Entry 1P3L (X-ray diffraction, 2.40 A resolution); this record covers chains J and E of the 10 polymer chains in the assembly.

[Chain J]
Molecule: Palindromic 146bp Human Alpha-Satellite DNA fragment
Organism: Homo sapiens
Sequence (146 nucleotides; row label = number of the first residue in the row):
   147 ATCAATATCCACCTGCAGATTCTACCAAAAGTGTATTTGGAAACTGCTCC
   197 ATCAAAAGGCATGTTCAGCGGAATTCCGCTGAACATGCCTTTTGATGGAG
   247 CAGTTTCCAAATACACTTTTGGTAGAATCTGCAGGTGGATATTGAT

[Chain E]
Protein: Histone H3
Organism: Xenopus laevis
UniProtKB: Q7ZT64 (Q7ZT64_9ZZZZ); residues 601-735 here correspond to UniProt positions 2-136 (UniProt number = residue number - 599)
Amino-acid sequence (135 residues; numbered 601 to 735; the number before each row is that of its first residue):
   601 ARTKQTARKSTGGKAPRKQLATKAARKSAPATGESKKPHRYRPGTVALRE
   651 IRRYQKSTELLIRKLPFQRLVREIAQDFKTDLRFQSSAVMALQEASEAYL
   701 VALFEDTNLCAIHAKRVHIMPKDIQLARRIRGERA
Unresolved in the structure: 601-636
Sequence notes: conflict Glu634 (Gly35 in Q7ZT64), Ser635 (Val36 in Q7ZT64), Ala702 (Gly103 in Q7ZT64), His718 (Thr119 in Q7ZT64)

[Chain J / chain E interface]
Pairs across the interface (25; chain J residue first):
  DC196(J) - Arg683(E)  phosphate contact
  DC196(J) - Phe684(E)  sugar contact
  DC196(J) - Gln685(E)  phosphate contact
  DC196(J) - Ser686(E)  hydrogen bond to the phosphate
  DA197(J) - Arg672(E)  salt bridge to the phosphate
  DA197(J) - Arg683(E)  phosphate contact
  DA197(J) - Phe684(E)  hydrogen bond to the phosphate
  DC206(J) - Arg663(E)  sugar contact
  DA207(J) - Arg663(E)  phosphate contact
  DG214(J) - Pro643(E)  phosphate contact
  DC215(J) - Arg642(E)  salt bridge to the phosphate
  DG216(J) - Val717(E)  phosphate contact
  DG216(J) - His718(E)  phosphate contact
  DG217(J) - Lys715(E)  phosphate contact
  DG217(J) - Arg716(E)  phosphate contact
  DG217(J) - Val717(E)  hydrogen bond to the phosphate
  DG217(J) - His718(E)  hydrogen bond to the phosphate
  DA218(J) - Arg716(E)  salt bridge to the phosphate
  DT289(J) - Tyr641(E)  phosphate contact
  DT289(J) - Thr645(E)  phosphate contact
  DG290(J) - Arg640(E)  sugar contact
  DG290(J) - Tyr641(E)  phosphate contact
  DG290(J) - Arg642(E)  hydrogen bond to the phosphate
  DG290(J) - Thr645(E)  hydrogen bond to the phosphate
  DA291(J) - Arg640(E)  phosphate contact
Also at the interface, not in a pair above, chain E (18 interface residues in all): Pro638, His639, Met720

[Summary]
12 residues of chain J and 18 residues of chain E are in contact; the contacts include 6 hydrogen bonds and 3
salt bridges. Polar contacts include DC196(J)-Ser686(E), DA197(J)-Phe684(E) and DG217(J)-Val717(E).
Here chain J is Palindromic 146bp Human Alpha-Satellite DNA fragment (Homo sapiens) and chain E is Histone H3
(Xenopus laevis). Entry 1P3L (Crystallographic Studies of Nucleosome Core Particles containing Histone 'Sin'
Mutants) was determined by X-ray diffraction together with 1P34, 1P3A, 1P3B, 1P3F, 1P3G, 1P3I and 4 further
entries from the same study.
